PDB entry 2W6J | X-ray diffraction, 3.84 A resolution | chains E and G of the 9 polymer chains in the assembly

== Chain E ==
Protein: ATP synthase subunit beta, mitochondrial
From: Bos taurus
Notes: EC 3.6.3.14
UniProtKB: P00829 (ATPB_BOVIN); residues -49 to 478 here correspond to UniProt positions 1-528 (UniProt number = residue number + 50)
Sequence (528 residues; numbered -49 to 478; the number before each row is that of its first residue; numbers below 1 keep their minus sign (Met-49 is residue -49)):
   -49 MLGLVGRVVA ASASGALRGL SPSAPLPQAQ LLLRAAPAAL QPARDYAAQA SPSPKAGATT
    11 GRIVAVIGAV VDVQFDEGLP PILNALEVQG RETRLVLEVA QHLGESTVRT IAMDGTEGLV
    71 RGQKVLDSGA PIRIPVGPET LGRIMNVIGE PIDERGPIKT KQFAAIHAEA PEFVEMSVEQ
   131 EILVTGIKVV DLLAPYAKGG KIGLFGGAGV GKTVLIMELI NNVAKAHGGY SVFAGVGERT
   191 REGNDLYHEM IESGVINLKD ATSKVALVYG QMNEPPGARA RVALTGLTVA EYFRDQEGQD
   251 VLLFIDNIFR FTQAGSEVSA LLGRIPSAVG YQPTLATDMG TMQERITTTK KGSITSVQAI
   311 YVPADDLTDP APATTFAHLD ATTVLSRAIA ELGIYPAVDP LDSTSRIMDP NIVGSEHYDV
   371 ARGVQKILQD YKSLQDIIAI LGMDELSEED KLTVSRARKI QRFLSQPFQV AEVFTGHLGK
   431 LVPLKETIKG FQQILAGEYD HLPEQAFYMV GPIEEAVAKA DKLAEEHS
Unresolved in the structure: -49 to 8, 388-395, 475-478
UniProt features mapped onto this chain:
  - binding site (ADP): Gly159, Val160, Gly161, Lys162, Thr163, Val164
  - binding site (ATP): Gly159, Gly161, Lys162, Thr163, Val164, Arg189
  - binding site (phosphate): Gly159, Val160, Gly161, Lys162, Thr163
  - binding site (Mg(2+)): Thr163, Glu188
  - modified residue: Lys74 (N6-acetyllysine), Lys111 (N6-acetyllysine), Lys148 (N6-acetyllysine), Lys209 (N6-acetyllysine), Lys214 (N6-acetyllysine), Thr262 (Phosphothreonine), Ser365 (Phosphoserine), Lys376 (N6-acetyllysine), Ser383 (Phosphoserine), Lys430 (N6-acetyllysine), Lys435 (N6-acetyllysine), Lys472 (N6-acetyllysine)
  - glycosylation: Ser56 (O-linked (GlcNAc) serine)

== Chain G ==
Protein: ATP synthase subunit gamma, mitochondrial
From: Bos taurus
Notes: EC 3.6.3.14
UniProtKB: P05631 (ATPG_BOVIN); residues -24 to 273 here correspond to UniProt positions 1-298 (UniProt number = residue number + 25)
Sequence (298 residues; numbered -24 to 273; the number before each row is that of its first residue; numbers below 1 keep their minus sign (Met-24 is residue -24)):
   -24 MFSRAGVAGL SAWTVQPQWI QVRNMATLKD ITRRLKSIKN IQKITKSMKM VAAAKYARAE
    36 RELKPARVYG VGSLALYEKA DIKTPEDKKK HLIIGVSSDR GLCGAIHSSV AKQMKSEAAN
    96 LAAAGKEVKI IGVGDKIRSI LHRTHSDQFL VTFKEVGRRP PTFGDASVIA LELLNSGYEF
   156 DEGSIIFNRF RSVISYKTEE KPIFSLDTIS SAESMSIYDD IDADVLRNYQ EYSLANIIYY
   216 SLKESTTSEQ SARMTAMDNA SKNASEMIDK LTLTFNRTRQ AVITKELIEI ISGAAALD
Unresolved in the structure: -24 to 0, 48-66, 87-104, 117-126, 149-158, 174-205, 272-273
UniProt features mapped onto this chain:
  - modified residue: Lys14 (N6-acetyllysine), Lys24 (N6-succinyllysine), Lys30 (N6-acetyllysine), Lys90 (N6-acetyllysine), Ser121 (Phosphoserine), Lys129 (N6-acetyllysine), Lys172 (N6-acetyllysine), Lys245 (N6-succinyllysine)

== Interface between chain E and chain G ==
Contacting residue pairs - 12 pairs, chain E then chain G:
  Ile275(E) with Ile266(G), hydrophobic
  Pro276(E) with Ile266(G)
  Val279(E) with Ile258(G), hydrophobic; Thr259(G), hydrogen bond (backbone-side chain)
  Gly280(E) with Leu262(G)
  Ala314(E) with Arg254(G)
  Asp316(E) with Asn251(G); Arg254(G), salt bridge; Gln255(G), hydrogen bond
  Thr318(E) with Gln255(G), hydrogen bond
  Asp319(E) with Arg254(G), salt bridge
  Asp386(E) with Lys21(G), salt bridge
Interface residues without a listed pair, chain E (11 interface residues in all): Ser277, Ala278

== In short ==
11 residues of chain E and 8 residues of chain G are in contact, with 3 hydrogen bonds and 3 salt bridges.
Among the polar pairs are Asp316(E)-Arg254(G), Asp319(E)-Arg254(G) and Asp386(E)-Lys21(G).
Chain E is ATP synthase subunit beta, mitochondrial and chain G is ATP synthase subunit gamma, mitochondrial,
both from Bos taurus; the structure, Low resolution structures of bovine mitochondrial F1-ATPase during
controlled dehydration: Hydration State 5, was determined by X-ray diffraction (same publication as 2W6E,
2W6F, 2W6G, 2W6H and 2W6I).
